Entry 5CXH (X-ray diffraction, 1.90 A resolution); this record covers chain A.

Chain A:
Molecule: Tyrosine-protein kinase SYK
From: Homo sapiens
Notes: EC 2.7.10.2; fragment: Protein kinase domain residues 356-635
Reference sequence: P43405 (KSYK_HUMAN); residues 356-635 here = UniProt positions 356-635
Chain sequence (289 residues; row label = number of the first residue in the row):
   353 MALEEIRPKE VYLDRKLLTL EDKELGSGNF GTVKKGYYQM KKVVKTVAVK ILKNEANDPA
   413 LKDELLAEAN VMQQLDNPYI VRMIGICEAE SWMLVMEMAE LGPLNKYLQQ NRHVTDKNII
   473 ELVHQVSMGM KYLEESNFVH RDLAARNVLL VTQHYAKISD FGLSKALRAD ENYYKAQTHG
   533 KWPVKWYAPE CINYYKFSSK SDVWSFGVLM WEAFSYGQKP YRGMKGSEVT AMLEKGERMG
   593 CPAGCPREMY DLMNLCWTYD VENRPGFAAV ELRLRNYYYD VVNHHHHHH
Not modelled in the structure: 353-362, 640-641
Sequence notes: initiating methionine (353); expression tag (354-355, 636-641); engineered mutation Thr467 (Lys in P43405)
Residues lining bound ligands: 55M ((4R)-4-[(1R)-1-{[6-(3,4-dimethoxyphenyl)[1,3]thiazolo[5,4-c]pyridin-4-yl]oxy}ethyl]pyrrolidin-2-one): Leu377, Gly378, Ser379, Gly380, Val385, Ala400, Lys402, Val433, Met448, Glu449, Met450, Ala451, Glu452, Leu453, Gly454, Pro455, Lys458, Arg498, Asn499, Leu501, Ser511, Asp512
Curated features (UniProtKB/Swiss-Prot):
  - active site: Asp494 (Proton acceptor)
  - binding site (ATP): Leu377 to Val385, Lys402
  - modified residue: Tyr364 (Phosphotyrosine), Ser379 (Phosphoserine), Thr384 (Phosphothreonine), Tyr484 (Phosphotyrosine), Tyr507 (Phosphotyrosine), Tyr525 (Phosphotyrosine), Tyr526 (Phosphotyrosine), Thr530 (Phosphothreonine), Tyr546 (Phosphotyrosine), Ser579 (Phosphoserine), Thr582 (Phosphothreonine), Tyr629 (Phosphotyrosine), Tyr630 (Phosphotyrosine), Tyr631 (Phosphotyrosine)
  - natural variant: Met450 (M450I: In IMD82), Ser550 (S550F: In IMD82; S550Y: In IMD82)
  - mutagenesis: Tyr630 (Y630F: Loss of interaction with BLNK)

Summary:
Chain A binds compound 55M. Curated annotation (UniProt) lists active-site residue Asp494, 10 ATP-binding
residues and one mutagenesis site.
Chain A is Tyrosine-protein kinase SYK (Homo sapiens); the structure, SYK catalytic domain complexed with a
potent orally bioavailable thiazole inhibitor, was determined by X-ray diffraction, deposited together with
5CY3 and 5CXZ.
